Entry 8G0E (electron microscopy, 2.60 A resolution); this record covers chains G and H of the 20 polymer chains in the assembly.

# Chain G
Molecule: ATP synthase gamma chain
Source organism: Mycolicibacterium smegmatis MC2 155
Reference sequence: A0R201 (ATPG_MYCS2); residues 1-307 here = UniProt positions 1-307
Amino-acid sequence (307 residues; row label = number of the first residue in the row):
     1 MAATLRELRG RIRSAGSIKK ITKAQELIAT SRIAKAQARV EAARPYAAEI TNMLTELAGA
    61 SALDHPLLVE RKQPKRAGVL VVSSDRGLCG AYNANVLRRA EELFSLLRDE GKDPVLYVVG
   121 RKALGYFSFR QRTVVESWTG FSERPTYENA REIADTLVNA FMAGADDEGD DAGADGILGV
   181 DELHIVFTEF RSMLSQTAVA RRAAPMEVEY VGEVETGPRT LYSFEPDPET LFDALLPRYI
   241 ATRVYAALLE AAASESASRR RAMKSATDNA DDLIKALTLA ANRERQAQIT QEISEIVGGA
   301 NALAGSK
Unresolved in the structure: 1-3, 164-176, 214-221, 304-307

# Chain H
Molecule: ATP synthase epsilon chain
Source organism: Mycolicibacterium smegmatis MC2 155
Reference sequence: A0R1Z9 (ATPE_MYCS2); residue numbers follow UniProt; this construct covers 1-121
Amino-acid sequence (121 residues; each row starts with the number of its first residue):
     1 MADLNVEIVA VERELWSGPA TFVFTRTTAG EIGILPRHIP LVAQLVDDAM VRVEREGEDD
    61 LRIAVDGGFL SVTEETVRIL VENAQFESEI DADAAKEDAA SDDERTAAWG RARLRALGQI
   121 D
Unresolved in the structure: 1-2, 120-121

# Chain G / chain H interface
Residue-residue contacts (48; chain G residue first):
  Arg39(G) with Glu12(H), salt bridge
  Ala42(G) with Glu12(H); Arg13(H)
  Ala43(G) with Val11(H); Glu12(H)
  Pro45(G) with Val9(H), hydrophobic
  Tyr46(G) with Val9(H); Ala10(H); Val11(H), hydrophobic; Leu80(H), hydrophobic; Val81(H)
  Glu49(G) with Arg78(H), salt bridge; Leu80(H)
  Ile50(G) with Leu80(H)
  Met53(G) with Val42(H), hydrophobic; Ser71(H); Leu80(H), hydrophobic
  Leu57(G) with Val42(H), hydrophobic
  Thr146(G) with Glu12(H)
  Tyr147(G) with Val11(H), hydrophobic; Glu12(H), hydrogen bond (backbone-side chain); Glu82(H), hydrogen bond
  Arg151(G) with Glu82(H)
  Tyr222(G) with Pro40(H), hydrophobic; Val42(H), hydrophobic; Thr73(H), hydrogen bond
  Ser223(G) with Pro40(H), hydrogen bond (side chain-backbone); Leu41(H); Val42(H), hydrogen bond (backbone-backbone)
  Phe224(G) with Val42(H)
  Glu225(G) with Ile32(H); Leu41(H); Val42(H), hydrogen bond (backbone-backbone); Ala43(H); Gln44(H)
  Pro226(G) with Ala29(H)
  Leu231(G) with Val42(H), hydrophobic; Ala43(H); Gln44(H); Phe69(H), hydrophobic
  Ala234(G) with Gln44(H); Phe69(H)
  Leu235(G) with Phe69(H), hydrophobic
  Arg238(G) with Gly67(H), hydrogen bond (side chain-backbone); Phe69(H); Glu82(H), salt bridge
  Tyr245(G) with Val11(H); Glu12(H)
Also at the interface, not in a pair above, chain G (24 interface residues in all): Glu56, Thr242
Also at the interface, not in a pair above, chain H (28 interface residues in all): Glu14, Thr28, Ile39, Asp66, Gly68, Leu70, Val72, Arg105

# Summary
The interface between chain G and chain H involves 24 residues on one side and 28 on the other; the contacts
include 7 hydrogen bonds and 3 salt bridges. Polar pairs include Arg39(G)-Glu12(H), Glu49(G)-Arg78(H) and
Arg238(G)-Glu82(H).
Chain G is ATP synthase gamma chain and chain H is ATP synthase epsilon chain, both from Mycolicibacterium
smegmatis MC2 155; the structure, Cryo-EM structure of TBAJ-876-bound Mycobacterium smegmatis ATP synthase
rotational state 3, was determined by electron microscopy, deposited together with 8G07, 8G08, 8G09, 8G0A,
8G0B, 8G0C and 8G0D.
